Entry 6MUT (electron microscopy, 3.10 A resolution); this record covers chains C and H of the 8 polymer chains in the assembly.

Chain C:
Molecule: Uncharacterized protein Csm3
From: Thermococcus onnurineus
Reference sequence: B6YWC0 (B6YWC0_THEON); residues 1-290 here = UniProt positions 1-290
Sequence (291 residues; row label = number of the first residue in the row; numbering starts at 0):
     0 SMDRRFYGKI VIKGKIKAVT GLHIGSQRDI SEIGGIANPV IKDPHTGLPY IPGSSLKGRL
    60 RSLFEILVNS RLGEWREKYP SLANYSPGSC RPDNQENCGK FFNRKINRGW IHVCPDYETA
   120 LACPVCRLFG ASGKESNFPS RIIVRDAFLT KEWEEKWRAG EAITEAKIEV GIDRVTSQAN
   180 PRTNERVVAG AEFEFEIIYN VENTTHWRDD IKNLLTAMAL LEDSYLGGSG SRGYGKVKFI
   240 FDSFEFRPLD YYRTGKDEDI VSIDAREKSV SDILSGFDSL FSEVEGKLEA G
Not modelled in the structure: 0-2, 27-35, 288-290
Construct notes: expression tag (0); engineered mutation Ala-36 (Asp in B6YWC0)
Ion coordination: Zn2+: His-111, Cys-113, Cys-122, Cys-125
From the paper describing this entry:
  - mutagenesis - K56A/R60A: decreased catalytic activity
  - mutagenesis - H22A, K41A, R181A, G226A/G227A: unchanged catalytic activity
  - mutagenesis - D36A: abolished catalytic activity

Chain H:
Molecule: 45-nt RNA strand
Sequence (45 nucleotides; each row starts with the number of its first residue):
     1 CCCUGGCGCC CAAUACGCAA ACCGCCUCUG CCCGCCUUUC CACGG
Not modelled in the structure: 1-24, 44-45

How chain C and chain H interact:
Residue-residue contacts (14; chain C residue first):
  Asn-37(C) / C31(H)  base contact
  Lys-104(C) / U38(H)  sugar contact
  Ile-105(C) / U38(H)  hydrogen bond to the sugar
  Asn-106(C) / C35(H)  phosphate contact
  Asn-106(C) / C36(H)  hydrogen bond to the phosphate
  Asn-106(C) / U37(H)  hydrogen bond to the sugar
  Arg-107(C) / G34(H)  sugar contact
  Arg-107(C) / C35(H)  sugar contact
  Gly-132(C) / C40(H)  sugar contact
  Lys-133(C) / C40(H)  sugar contact
  Lys-133(C) / C41(H)  salt bridge to the phosphate
  Ala-178(C) / U29(H)  hydrogen bond to the sugar
  Pro-180(C) / G30(H)  sugar contact
  Arg-181(C) / C31(H)  base contact
Interface residues without a listed pair, chain C (13 interface residues in all): Gln-177, Asn-179, Asn-183

Summary:
13 residues of chain C face 10 of chain H across their interface, with 4 hydrogen bonds and 1 salt bridge.
Polar contacts include Ile-105(C)/U38(H), Asn-106(C)/U37(H) and Ala-178(C)/U29(H). From the paper: K56A/R60A
of chain C reduce catalytic activity; D36A of chain C abolishes catalytic activity; 6 substitutions were
tested in all.
Here chain C is Uncharacterized protein Csm3 (Thermococcus onnurineus) and chain H is a 45-nt RNA strand.
Entry 6MUT (Cryo-EM structure of ternary Csm-crRNA-target RNA with anti-tag sequence complex in type III-A
CRISPR-Cas system) was determined by electron microscopy (same publication as 6MUA, 6MUU, 6MUR and 6MUS).
